Entry 5L55 (X-ray diffraction, 2.90 A resolution); this record covers chains K and W of the 28 polymer chains in the assembly.

# Chain K
Protein: Proteasome subunit beta type-5
Source organism: Saccharomyces cerevisiae S288c
Notes: EC 3.4.25.1
Reference sequence: P30656 (PSB5_YEAST); residues 1-212 here correspond to UniProt positions 76-287 (UniProt number = residue number + 75)
Amino-acid sequence (212 residues; numbered 1 to 212; the number before each row is that of its first residue):
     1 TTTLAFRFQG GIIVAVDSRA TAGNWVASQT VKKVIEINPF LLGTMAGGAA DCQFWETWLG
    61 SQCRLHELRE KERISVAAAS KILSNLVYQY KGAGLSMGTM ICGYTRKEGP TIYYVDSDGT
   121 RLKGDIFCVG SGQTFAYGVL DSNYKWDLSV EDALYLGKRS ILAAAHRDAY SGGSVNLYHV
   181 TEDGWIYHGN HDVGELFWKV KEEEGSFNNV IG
Covalently attached groups: compound 6NV linked to Thr1
Metal / ion sites: Mg2+: Ala165, Asp168, Ser171 (shared with Asp204(W) of chain W)
Small-molecule neighbours: 6NV (N-[(2R)-1-[[(2S)-3-(4-methoxyphenyl)-1-[[(2S,3S,4R)-4-methyl-3,5-bis(oxidanyl)-1-phenyl-pentan-2-yl]amino]-1-oxidanylidene-propan-2-yl]amino]-1-oxidanylidene-propan-2-yl]-1-methyl-5H-indene-2-carboxamide): Arg19, Ala20, Thr21, Ala22, Ala27, Val31, Lys33, Met45, Ala46, Gly47, Gly48, Ala49, Ser96, Ser131, Tyr170
From the paper describing this entry:
  - binding site for 6NV: Thr1
  - catalytic residues: Thr1

# Chain W
Protein: Proteasome subunit beta type-3
Source organism: Saccharomyces cerevisiae S288c
Notes: EC 3.4.25.1
Reference sequence: P25451 (PSB3_YEAST); residues 0-204 here correspond to UniProt positions 1-205 (UniProt number = residue number + 1)
Amino-acid sequence (205 residues; row label = number of the first residue in the row; numbering starts at 0):
     0 MSDPSSINGG IVVAMTGKDC VAIACDLRLG SQSLGVSNKF EKIFHYGHVF LGITGLATDV
    60 TTLNEMFRYK TNLYKLKEER AIEPETFTQL VSSSLYERRF GPYFVGPVVA GINSKSGKPF
   120 IAGFDLIGCI DEAKDFIVSG TASDQLFGMC ESLYEPNLEP EDLFETISQA LLNAADRDAL
   180 SGWGAVVYII KKDEVVKRYL KMRQD
Unresolved in the structure: 0
Metal / ion sites: Mg2+: Asp204 (shared with Ala165(K), Asp168(K), Ser171(K) of chain K)
UniProt features mapped onto this chain:
  - modified residue: Ser30 (Phosphoserine)
  - cross-link: Lys69 (Glycyl lysine isopeptide (Lys-Gly) (interchain with G-Cter in ubiquitin))

# Interface between chain K and chain W
Pairs across the interface (46; chain K residue first):
  Arg19(K) - Asp204(W)  salt bridge
  Asn24(K) - Asp177(W)
  Asn24(K) - Ala178(W)  hydrogen bond (backbone-backbone)
  Asn24(K) - Leu179(W)
  Trp25(K) - Gln144(W)
  Trp25(K) - Arg176(W)
  Val26(K) - Asp175(W)
  Val26(K) - Arg176(W)  hydrogen bond (backbone-side chain)
  Val26(K) - Asp177(W)
  Val26(K) - Ala178(W)
  Ala27(K) - Arg176(W)  hydrogen bond (backbone-side chain)
  Ser28(K) - Arg176(W)
  Gln29(K) - Arg202(W)
  Phe135(K) - Leu33(W)  hydrophobic
  Ala165(K) - Asp204(W)
  His166(K) - Asn37(W)
  His166(K) - Trp182(W)  hydrogen bond (backbone-side chain)
  His166(K) - Gln203(W)  hydrogen bond (side chain-backbone)
  Arg167(K) - Ser32(W)
  Arg167(K) - Leu33(W)
  Arg167(K) - Gly34(W)  hydrogen bond (side chain-backbone)
  Arg167(K) - Val35(W)  hydrogen bond (side chain-backbone)
  Arg167(K) - Trp182(W)
  Asp168(K) - Ser32(W)
  Ala169(K) - Arg27(W)
  Ala169(K) - Ser32(W)  hydrogen bond (backbone-backbone)
  Ala169(K) - Ala178(W)
  Tyr170(K) - Ser32(W)
  Tyr170(K) - Ala178(W)  hydrophobic
  Ser171(K) - Asp204(W)
  Gly172(K) - Asp204(W)
  Gly173(K) - Arg202(W)  hydrogen bond (backbone-side chain)
  Gly173(K) - Asp204(W)  hydrogen bond (backbone-side chain)
  Asp192(K) - Arg202(W)  salt bridge
  Gly194(K) - Arg202(W)
  Phe197(K) - Gln203(W)
  Trp198(K) - Lys200(W)
  Trp198(K) - Met201(W)
  Trp198(K) - Gln203(W)
  Asn209(K) - Asn37(W)  hydrogen bond (backbone-side chain)
  Asn209(K) - Lys38(W)  hydrogen bond (backbone-side chain)
  Val210(K) - Asn37(W)
  Val210(K) - Gln203(W)
  Ile211(K) - Leu26(W)  hydrophobic
  Ile211(K) - Lys38(W)
  Ile211(K) - Tyr198(W)  hydrophobic
Also at the interface, not in a pair above, chain K (25 interface residues in all): Val193
Also at the interface, not in a pair above, chain W (23 interface residues in all): Ser5, Gln31

# Overview
25 residues of chain K and 23 residues of chain W are in contact, with 12 hydrogen bonds and 2 salt bridges.
Polar contacts include Arg19(K)-Asp204(W), Asp192(K)-Arg202(W) and Val26(K)-Arg176(W). Covalently linked
compound 6NV: at Thr1(K). Ala165(K), Asp168(K), Ser171(K) and Asp204(W) coordinate Mg2+. From the paper: the
catalytic residue Thr1(K); a binding site for 6NV at Thr1(K).
Chain K is Proteasome subunit beta type-5 and chain W is Proteasome subunit beta type-3, both from
Saccharomyces cerevisiae S288c; the structure, Yeast 20S proteasome in complex with epoxyketone inhibitor 18,
was determined by X-ray diffraction (same publication as 5L52, 5L54, 5L5A, 5L5B, 5L5D, 5L5E and 30 further
entries).
